Entry 8Q4D (electron microscopy, 3.62 A resolution); this record covers chains C and e of the 30 polymer chains in the assembly.

# Chain C
Name: Putative transposase for insertion sequence element IS5376
From: Geobacillus stearothermophilus
UniProtKB: Q45618 (TRA6_GEOSE); residues 1-373 here = UniProt positions 1-373
Amino-acid sequence (373 residues; numbered 1 to 373; the number before each row is that of its first residue):
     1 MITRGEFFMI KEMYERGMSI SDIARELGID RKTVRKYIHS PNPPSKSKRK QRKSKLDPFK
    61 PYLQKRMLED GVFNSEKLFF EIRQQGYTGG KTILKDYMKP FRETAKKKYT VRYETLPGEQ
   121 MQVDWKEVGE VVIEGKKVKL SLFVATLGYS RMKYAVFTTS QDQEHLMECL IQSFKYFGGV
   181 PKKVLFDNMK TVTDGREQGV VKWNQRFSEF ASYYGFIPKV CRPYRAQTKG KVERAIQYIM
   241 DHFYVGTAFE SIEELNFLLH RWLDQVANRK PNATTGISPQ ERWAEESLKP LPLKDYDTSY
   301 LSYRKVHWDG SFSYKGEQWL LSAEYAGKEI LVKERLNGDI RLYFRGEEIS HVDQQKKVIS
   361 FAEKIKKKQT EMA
Swiss-Prot annotation at these positions:
  - DNA-binding region: Ile-20 to His-39 (H-T-H motif)
From the paper describing this entry:
  - mutagenesis - Y343A/R345A: decreased catalytic activity (IstB ATPase activity)
  - mutagenesis - Y343A/R345A: decreased catalytic activity on DNA integration
  - binding site for the ligand ADP: Glu-209, Tyr-213
  - mutagenesis - K126A, N188A, K190A, E209A, Y213A: decreased catalytic activity
  - binding site for DNA (118-MER) / TIR-transferred strand: Lys-126
  - binding site for DNA (118-MER) / TIR-transferred strand: Lys-190
  - mutagenesis - Y224A: decreased catalytic activity (integration activity)
  - mutagenesis - Y224A: unchanged catalytic activity (transposition activity)
  - catalytic residues: Asp-124, Asp-187, Glu-233
  - binding site for DNA (58-MER) / target-reverse complement: Asn-188, Lys-190, Tyr-224

# Chain e
Molecule: DNA (58-MER) / TIR non-transferred strand
Sequence (58 nucleotides; row label = number of the first residue in the row):
     3 TCATGTCAAG GCCGATTATT TTTTCCCCAA AATCGCCGGT TTAAAATTCC CCAGAAGG
Sequence notes: expression tag (3)

# Chain C / chain e interface
Pairs across the interface (30; chain C residue first):
  Asp-30(C) / DT50(e)  phosphate contact
  Asp-30(C) / DC51(e)  phosphate contact
  Lys-32(C) / DT50(e)  phosphate contact
  Thr-33(C) / DT49(e)  phosphate contact
  Thr-33(C) / DT50(e)  hydrogen bond to the phosphate
  Tyr-37(C) / DT49(e)  hydrogen bond to the phosphate
  Lys-50(C) / DA46(e)  sugar contact
  Lys-50(C) / DA47(e)  hydrogen bond to the phosphate
  Arg-52(C) / DT44(e)  hydrogen bond to the base
  Arg-52(C) / DA45(e)  hydrogen bond to the base
  Lys-53(C) / DT43(e)  base contact
  Asn-74(C) / DC36(e)  hydrogen bond to the phosphate
  Ser-75(C) / DC36(e)  sugar contact
  Ser-75(C) / DG37(e)  hydrogen bond to the phosphate
  Glu-76(C) / DT35(e)  sugar contact
  Glu-76(C) / DC36(e)  phosphate contact
  Lys-77(C) / DC36(e)  phosphate contact
  Thr-92(C) / DC38(e)  base contact
  Thr-92(C) / DC39(e)  base contact
  Lys-95(C) / DC36(e)  base contact
  Lys-95(C) / DG37(e)  phosphate contact
  Asp-96(C) / DC38(e)  phosphate contact
  Lys-99(C) / DG37(e)  phosphate contact
  Lys-99(C) / DC38(e)  phosphate contact
  Arg-102(C) / DC36(e)  sugar contact
  Arg-102(C) / DG37(e)  salt bridge to the phosphate
  Arg-225(C) / DT26(e)  sugar contact
  Arg-225(C) / DC27(e)  salt bridge to the phosphate
  His-307(C) / DT8(e)  base contact
  Asp-309(C) / DT8(e)  base contact
Also at the interface, not in a pair above, chain C (25 interface residues in all): Lys-48, Arg-49, Gln-51, Met-98, Lys-139, Ile-365
Also at the interface, not in a pair above, chain e (17 interface residues in all): DT18

# Overview
Chain C and chain e form an interface of 25 and 17 residues respectively, with 7 hydrogen bonds and 2 salt
bridges. Polar contacts include Arg-52(C)/DT44(e), Arg-52(C)/DA45(e) and Thr-33(C)/DT50(e). From the paper:
catalytic residues Asp-124(C), Asp-187(C) and Glu-233(C); K126A, N188A and K190A of chain C, among others,
reduce catalytic activity; 7 substitutions were tested in all.
Here chain C is Putative transposase for insertion sequence element IS5376 (Geobacillus stearothermophilus)
and chain e is DNA (58-MER) / TIR non-transferred strand. Entry 8Q4D (IstA-IstB(E167Q) Strand Transfer
Complex) was determined by electron microscopy, deposited together with 8Q3W.
